2VGR - chain A; structure by X-ray diffraction, 2.10 A resolution.

== Chain A ==
Name: Cyanobacterial phycoerythrobilin
From: Prochlorococcus phage P-SSM2
Notes: EC 1.3.7.6
UniProt: Q58MU6 (Q58MU6_9CAUD); numbering as in UniProt (aligned over 1-233)
Sequence (233 residues; each row starts with the number of its first residue):
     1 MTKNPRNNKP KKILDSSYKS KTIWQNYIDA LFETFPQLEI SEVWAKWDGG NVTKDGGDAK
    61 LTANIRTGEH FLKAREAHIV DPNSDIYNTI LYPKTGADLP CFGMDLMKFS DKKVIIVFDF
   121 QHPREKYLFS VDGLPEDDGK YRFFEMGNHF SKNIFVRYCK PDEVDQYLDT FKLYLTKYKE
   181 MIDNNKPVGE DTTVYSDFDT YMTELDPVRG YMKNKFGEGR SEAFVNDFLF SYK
Disordered / not traced: 1-20, 53-55
Small-molecule neighbours: biliverdine ix alpha (BLA): I79, I86, N88, D105, M107, F109, I115, Y141, F143, F144, Y158, M202, L205, D206, P207, V208, Y211, M212, F224, L229, F230

== In short ==
Chain A binds biliverdine ix alpha.
Chain A is Cyanobacterial phycoerythrobilin (Prochlorococcus phage P-SSM2); the structure, Structure of the
WT-Phycoerythrobilin Synthase PebS from the Cyanophage P-SSM2 in Complex with the bound Substrate ..., was
determined by X-ray diffraction together with 2VCL from the same study.
